PDB entry 6AVG | X-ray diffraction, 2.60 A resolution | chains D and G of the 5 polymer chains in the assembly

== Chain D ==
Protein: T-cell receptor beta variable 9, TCR beta chain
Organism: Homo sapiens
UniProt: A0A0B4J1U6 (A0A0B4J1U6_HUMAN); residues 4-98 here correspond to UniProt positions 20-114 (UniProt number = residue number + 16)
Amino-acid sequence (245 residues; row label = number of the first residue in the row):
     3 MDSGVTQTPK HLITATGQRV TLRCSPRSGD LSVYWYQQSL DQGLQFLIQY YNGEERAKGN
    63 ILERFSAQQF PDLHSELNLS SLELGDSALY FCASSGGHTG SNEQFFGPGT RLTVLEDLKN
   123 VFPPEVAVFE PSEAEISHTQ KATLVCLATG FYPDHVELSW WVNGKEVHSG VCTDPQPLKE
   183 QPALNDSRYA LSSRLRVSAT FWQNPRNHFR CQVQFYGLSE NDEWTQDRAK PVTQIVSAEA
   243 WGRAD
Cystine bridges: Cys26-Cys94, Cys148-Cys213
Differences from the reference sequence: initiating methionine (3); conflict Gln51 (His67 in A0A0B4J1U6), Gly98 (Val114 in A0A0B4J1U6)
UniProt features mapped onto this chain:
  - glycosylation: Asn80 (N-linked (GlcNAc...) asparagine)

== Chain G ==
Protein: HLA class I histocompatibility antigen, B-7 alpha chain
Organism: Homo sapiens
UniProt: P01889 (1B07_HUMAN); residues -23 to 338 here correspond to UniProt positions 1-362 (UniProt number = residue number + 24)
Amino-acid sequence (362 residues; each row starts with the number of its first residue; numbers below 1 keep their minus sign (Met-23 is residue -23)):
   -23 MLVMAPRTVL LLLSAALALT ETWAGSHSMR YFYTSVSRPG RGEPRFISVG YVDDTQFVRF
    37 DSDAASPREE PRAPWIEQEG PEYWDRNTQI YKAQAQTDRE SLRNLRGYYN QSEAGSHTLQ
    97 SMYGCDVGPD GRLLRGHDQY AYDGKDYIAL NEDLRSWTAA DTAAQITQRK WEAAREAEQR
   157 RAYLEGECVE WLRRYLENGK DKLERADPPK THVTHHPISD HEATLRCWAL GFYPAEITLT
   217 WQRDGEDQTQ DTELVETRPA GDRTFQKWAA VVVPSGEEQR YTCHVQHEGL PKPLTLRWEP
   277 SSQSTVPIVG IVAGLAVLAV VVIGAVVAAV MCRRKSSGGK GGSYSQAACS DSAQGSDVSL
   337 TA
Not modelled in the structure: -23 to 0, 196-197, 275-338
Cystine bridges: Cys101-Cys164, Cys203-Cys259
UniProt features mapped onto this chain:
  - region: Val-21 to Leu-13 (VL9 epitope), Glu275 to Val285 (Connecting peptide)
  - motif: Ser77 to Gly83 (Bw6 motif)
  - binding site (a peptide antigen): Asn63, Tyr84, Thr143, Lys146, Glu152, Tyr159, Tyr171
  - glycosylation: Asn86 (N-linked (GlcNAc...) asparagine)

== Chain D / chain G interface ==
Contacting residue pairs (14; chain D residue first):
  Leu33(D) - Glu76(G)
  Tyr53(D) - Gln72(G)
  Tyr53(D) - Glu76(G)
  Asn54(D) - Arg75(G)
  Asn54(D) - Glu76(G)  hydrogen bond
  Glu56(D) - Glu19(G)
  Glu56(D) - Gln72(G)  hydrogen bond
  Glu56(D) - Arg75(G)  salt bridge
  Glu57(D) - Gln72(G)  hydrogen bond (backbone-side chain)
  Arg58(D) - Ala69(G)  hydrogen bond (side chain-backbone)
  Arg58(D) - Gln72(G)  hydrogen bond
  Arg58(D) - Thr73(G)  hydrogen bond
  Ser103(D) - Glu152(G)
  Asn104(D) - Gln155(G)  hydrogen bond
Also at the interface, not in a pair above, chain D (11 interface residues in all): Gly99, His100, Gly102
Also at the interface, not in a pair above, chain G (9 interface residues in all): Ala150

== Overview ==
Chain D and chain G form an interface of 11 and 9 residues respectively; the contacts include 7 hydrogen bonds
and 1 salt bridge. Among the polar pairs are Glu56(D)-Arg75(G), Asn54(D)-Glu76(G) and Glu56(D)-Gln72(G).
UniProt lists 7 peptide antigen-binding residues on chain G.
Chain D is T-cell receptor beta variable 9, TCR beta chain and chain G is HLA class I histocompatibility
antigen, B-7 alpha chain, both from Homo sapiens; the structure, Crystal structure of the KFJ37
TCR-NY-ESO-1-HLA-B*07:02 complex, was determined by X-ray diffraction (same publication as 6AT5, 6AT6 and
6AVF).
